5DHY - chains A and B of the 3 polymer chains in the assembly; structure by X-ray diffraction, 3.10 A resolution.

== Chain A ==
Protein: Anti-Rev Antibody Fab single-chain variable fragment, heavy chain
From: Oryctolagus cuniculus
Notes: antibody fragment or engineered binder
Amino-acid sequence (117 residues; each row starts with the number of its first residue):
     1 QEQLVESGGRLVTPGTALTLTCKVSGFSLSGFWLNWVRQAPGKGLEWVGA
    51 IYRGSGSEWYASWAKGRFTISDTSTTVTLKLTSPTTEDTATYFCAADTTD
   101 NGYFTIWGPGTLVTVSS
Cystine bridges: C22-C94

== Chain B ==
Protein: Anti-Rev Antibody Fab single-chain variable fragment, light chain
From: Oryctolagus cuniculus
Notes: antibody fragment or engineered binder
Amino-acid sequence (110 residues; row label = number of the first residue in the row):
     1 ELVMTQTPSSVSEPVGGTVTIKCQASQSISSWLSWYQQKPGQPPKLLIYD
    51 ASNLASGVPSRFMGSGSGTEYTLTISGVQREDAATYYCLGGYPAASYRTA
   101 FGGGTELEII
Cystine bridges: C23-C88

== How chain A and chain B interact ==
Contacting residue pairs (42):
  W33(A) - Y92(B)  hydrogen bond
  W33(A) - P93(B)  hydrophobic
  W33(A) - A94(B)  hydrophobic
  N35(A) - P93(B)
  V37(A) - F101(B)  hydrophobic
  Q39(A) - Q38(B)  hydrogen bond
  Q39(A) - Y87(B)  hydrogen bond
  K43(A) - Y87(B)
  G44(A) - Y87(B)
  L45(A) - Q38(B)
  L45(A) - P44(B)  hydrophobic
  L45(A) - Y87(B)
  L45(A) - F101(B)
  W47(A) - P93(B)  hydrophobic
  W47(A) - R98(B)
  W47(A) - T99(B)
  W47(A) - F101(B)
  W59(A) - P93(B)
  W59(A) - A94(B)  hydrophobic
  W59(A) - R98(B)
  Y60(A) - R98(B)  hydrogen bond (backbone-side chain)
  F93(A) - Q38(B)
  F93(A) - P43(B)  hydrophobic
  D100(A) - Y92(B)  hydrogen bond (backbone-side chain)
  N101(A) - W32(B)
  N101(A) - D50(B)
  N101(A) - Y92(B)
  G102(A) - L89(B)
  G102(A) - Y92(B)
  Y103(A) - S34(B)
  Y103(A) - Y36(B)
  Y103(A) - L46(B)  hydrophobic
  Y103(A) - Y49(B)
  Y103(A) - D50(B)
  F104(A) - Y36(B)  hydrogen bond (backbone-side chain)
  F104(A) - L46(B)
  F104(A) - L89(B)  hydrophobic
  F104(A) - F101(B)  hydrophobic
  T105(A) - L46(B)
  W107(A) - P43(B)  hydrophobic
  W107(A) - P44(B)
  G108(A) - P43(B)
Other interface residues (no listed pair), chain A (22 interface residues in all): E46, A50, P109

== In short ==
Chain A and chain B form an interface of 22 and 17 residues respectively, with 6 hydrogen bonds. Among the
polar pairs are W33(A)-Y92(B), Q39(A)-Q38(B) and Q39(A)-Y87(B).
Here chain A is Anti-Rev Antibody Fab single-chain variable fragment, heavy chain and chain B is Anti-Rev
Antibody Fab single-chain variable fragment, light chain, both from Oryctolagus cuniculus. Entry 5DHY (HIV-1
Rev NTD dimers with variable crossing angles) was determined by X-ray diffraction together with 5DHZ, 5DHV and
5DHX from the same study.
